PDB entry 8B1K | X-ray diffraction, 2.80 A resolution | chains A and B of the 3 polymer chains in the assembly

# Chain A
Molecule: Dipeptide and tripeptide permease B
Source organism: Escherichia coli
UniProtKB: P36837 (DTPB_ECOLI); residue numbers follow UniProt; this construct covers 1-489
Sequence (489 residues; each row starts with the number of its first residue):
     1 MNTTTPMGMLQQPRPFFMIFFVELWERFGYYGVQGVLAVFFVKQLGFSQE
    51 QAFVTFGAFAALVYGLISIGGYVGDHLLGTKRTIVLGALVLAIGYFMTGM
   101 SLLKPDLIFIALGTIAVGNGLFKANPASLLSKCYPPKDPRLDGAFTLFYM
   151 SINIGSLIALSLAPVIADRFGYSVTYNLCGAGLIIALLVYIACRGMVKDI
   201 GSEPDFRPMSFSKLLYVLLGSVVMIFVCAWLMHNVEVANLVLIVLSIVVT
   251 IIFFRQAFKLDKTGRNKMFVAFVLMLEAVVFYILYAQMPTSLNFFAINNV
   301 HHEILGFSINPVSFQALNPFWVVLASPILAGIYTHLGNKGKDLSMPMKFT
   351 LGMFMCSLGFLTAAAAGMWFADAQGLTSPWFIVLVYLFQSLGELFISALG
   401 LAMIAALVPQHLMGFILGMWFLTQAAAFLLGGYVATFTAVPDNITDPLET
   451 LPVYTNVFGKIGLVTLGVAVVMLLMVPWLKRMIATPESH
Not modelled in the structure: 1-10, 257-265, 333-342, 409-412, 485-489
From the paper describing this entry:
  - binding site for Asn-val: Arg-27, Asn-153, Ser-156, Asn-318, Glu-393

# Chain B
Molecule: Nanobody 132
Source organism: Lama glama
Notes: antibody fragment or engineered binder
Sequence (127 residues; row label = number of the first residue in the row):
     2 VQLVESGGGLVQAGGSLRLSCAASGPTLSNYAVGWFRQAPGKEREFVAGI
    52 NWSSGLRYKDVVKGRFTVSRDNVKDTVYLQMNSLKPEDTAVYYCAARFGG
   102 MLPLQPSGYANWGQGTQVTVSSHHHHH
Disulfides: Cys-22/Cys-95

# How chain A and chain B interact
Contacting residue pairs (49):
  Lys-43(A) / Ser-30(B)  hydrogen bond (side chain-backbone)
  Lys-43(A) / Asn-31(B)
  Lys-43(A) / Trp-53(B)  hydrogen bond (side chain-backbone)
  Asp-168(A) / Pro-27(B)
  Asp-168(A) / Thr-28(B)  hydrogen bond (backbone-backbone)
  Asp-168(A) / Asn-31(B)  hydrogen bond
  Asp-168(A) / Tyr-32(B)  hydrogen bond
  Arg-169(A) / Val-2(B)
  Arg-169(A) / Gly-26(B)
  Phe-294(A) / Trp-53(B)  hydrophobic
  Ile-297(A) / Arg-98(B)  hydrogen bond (backbone-side chain)
  Ile-297(A) / Phe-99(B)
  Ile-297(A) / Gly-100(B)
  Asn-298(A) / Arg-98(B)
  Asn-298(A) / Met-102(B)
  Val-300(A) / Arg-98(B)  hydrogen bond (backbone-side chain)
  His-301(A) / Ser-108(B)  hydrogen bond (side chain-backbone)
  His-302(A) / Arg-98(B)  hydrogen bond
  His-302(A) / Phe-99(B)
  Ser-308(A) / Ala-111(B)
  Asn-310(A) / Phe-99(B)
  Pro-311(A) / Phe-99(B)  hydrophobic
  Val-312(A) / Phe-99(B)  hydrophobic
  Gln-374(A) / Pro-104(B)
  Gln-374(A) / Leu-105(B)
  Gln-374(A) / Gln-106(B)  hydrogen bond (side chain-backbone)
  Gln-374(A) / Ser-108(B)  hydrogen bond
  Gln-374(A) / Gly-109(B)
  Leu-376(A) / Arg-98(B)
  Leu-376(A) / Gly-109(B)
  Asp-442(A) / Asn-52(B)  hydrogen bond (backbone-side chain)
  Asp-442(A) / Ser-54(B)  hydrogen bond (backbone-side chain)
  Asp-442(A) / Gly-56(B)
  Asn-443(A) / Gly-56(B)
  Ile-444(A) / Asn-52(B)  hydrogen bond (backbone-side chain)
  Ile-444(A) / Gly-101(B)
  Ile-444(A) / Met-102(B)
  Thr-445(A) / Asn-52(B)
  Thr-445(A) / Gly-56(B)
  Thr-445(A) / Leu-57(B)
  Thr-445(A) / Arg-58(B)
  Thr-445(A) / Gly-101(B)
  Thr-445(A) / Met-102(B)
  Thr-445(A) / Leu-103(B)  hydrogen bond (backbone-backbone)
  Asp-446(A) / Arg-58(B)  salt bridge
  Asp-446(A) / Met-102(B)
  Pro-447(A) / Arg-58(B)
  Pro-447(A) / Met-102(B)
  Thr-450(A) / Met-102(B)
Other interface residues (no listed pair), chain A (26 interface residues in all): Val-39, Val-42, Asn-299, Val-440

# Summary
Chain A and chain B form an interface of 26 and 25 residues respectively; the contacts include 15 hydrogen
bonds and 1 salt bridge. Polar contacts include Asp-446(A)/Arg-58(B), Lys-43(A)/Ser-30(B) and
Lys-43(A)/Trp-53(B). From the paper: a binding site for Asn-val at Arg-27(A), Asn-153(A) and Ser-156(A) among
others.
Here chain A is Dipeptide and tripeptide permease B (Escherichia coli) and chain B is Nanobody 132 (Lama
glama). Entry 8B1K (DtpB-Nb132-NV) was determined by X-ray diffraction (same publication as 8B17, 8B19, 8B1C,
8B1D, 8B1G, 8B1I and 8B1J).
